Entry 4ZZJ (X-ray diffraction, 2.74 A resolution); this record covers chains A and B.

[Chain A]
Name: NAD-dependent protein deacetylase sirtuin-1
Organism: Homo sapiens
Notes: EC 3.5.1.-
Reference sequence: Q96EB6 (SIR1_HUMAN); residue numbers follow UniProt; this construct covers 183-503
Chain sequence (356 residues; each row starts with the number of its first residue; note: 127 numbers in that range are skipped by the numbering (no residue carries them; nothing is unmodelled there)):
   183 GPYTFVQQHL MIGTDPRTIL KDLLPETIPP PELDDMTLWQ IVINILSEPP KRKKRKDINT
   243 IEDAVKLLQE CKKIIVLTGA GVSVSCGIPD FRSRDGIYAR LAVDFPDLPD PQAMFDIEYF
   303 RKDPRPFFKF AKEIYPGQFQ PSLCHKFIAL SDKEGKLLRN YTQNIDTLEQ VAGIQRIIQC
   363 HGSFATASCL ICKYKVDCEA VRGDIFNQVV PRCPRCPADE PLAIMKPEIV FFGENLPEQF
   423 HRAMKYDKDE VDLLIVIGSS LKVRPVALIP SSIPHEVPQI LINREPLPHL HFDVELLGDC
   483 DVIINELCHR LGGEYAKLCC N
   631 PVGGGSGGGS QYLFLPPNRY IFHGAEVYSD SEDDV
Not modelled in the structure: 631-637, 661-665
Construct notes: expression tag (633-665)
UniProt features mapped onto this chain:
  - region: Ile256 to Leu259 (Required for interaction with the sumoylated form of CCAR2)
  - motif: Ile223 to Glu230 (Nuclear localization signal), Ala425 to Asp431 (Nuclear export signal)
  - active site: His363 (Proton acceptor)
  - binding site (NAD(+)): Gln345 to Asp348, Gly440 to Ser442, Asn465 to Glu467, Cys482
  - binding site (Zn(2+)): Cys371, Cys374, Cys395, Cys398
  - modified residue: Lys238 (N6-acetyllysine), Lys377 (N6-acetyllysine), Cys395 (S-nitrosocysteine), Cys398 (S-nitrosocysteine), Lys430 (N6-acetyllysine)
  - mutagenesis: Lys233 (K233R: Impairs in vitro methylation by SETD7; when associated with R-235, R-236 and R-238), Lys235 (K235R: Impairs in vitro methylation by SETD7; when associated with R-233, R-236 and R-238), Lys236 (K236R: Impairs in vitro methylation by SETD7; when associated with R-233, R-235 and R-238), Lys238 (K238R: Impairs in vitro methylation by SETD7; when associated with R-233, R-235a and R-236), Ile256 to Ile257 (Loss of interaction with the sumoylated form of CCAR2. No effect on its deacetylation activity), His363 (H363Y: Loss of function; abolishes both protein deacetylase, delactylase and decrotonylase activities. Reduces the interaction with CCAR2 and APEX1. Increases acetylation of APEX1), Phe474 (F474A: Abolishes phosphorylation at Ser-47, restores deacetylation activity and inhibits DNA damage-induced apoptosis)
From the paper describing this entry:
  - binding site for Ac-p53 (chain B): Phe297, His363, Val412, Phe414, Gly415, Glu416, Leu418, Lys444, Val445, Arg446
  - mutagenesis - I223R, R446F: unchanged catalytic activity
  - mutagenesis - E230K, R446E: decreased catalytic activity on STAC
  - mutagenesis - E230K/R446E: increased catalytic activity on STAC
  - mutagenesis - R446E: decreased binding to peptide substrate and NAD+
  - mutagenesis - T219A, I223A, I227A: decreased binding to activator
  - mutagenesis - N226A, E230A, E230Q: decreased catalytic activity
  - mutagenesis - Q222A, V224A: unchanged catalytic activity on STAC
  - mutagenesis - I223R: abolished catalytic activity on activators
  - mutagenesis - I223R: abolished binding to STAC 1
  - mutagenesis - E230K: unchanged catalytic activity on Ac-p53(W5)

[Chain B]
Name: Ac-p53
Chain sequence (7 residues; numbered 1 to 7; the number before each row is that of its first residue):
     1 RHKKLLF
Modified / non-standard residues: Lys4 (N(6)-acetyllysine; ALY); Leu6 (norleucine; NLE)

[Interface between chain A and chain B]
Contacting residue pairs - 24 pairs, chain A then chain B:
  Gln294(A) with Leu6(B)
  Phe297(A) with Lys4(B)
  His363(A) with Lys4(B)
  Ile411(A) with Lys4(B)
  Val412(A) with Lys4(B)
  Phe413(A) with Lys4(B)
  Phe414(A) with Lys4(B); Leu6(B)
  Gly415(A) with Lys3(B); Lys4(B), hydrogen bond (backbone-backbone)
  Glu416(A) with Lys3(B); Lys4(B), hydrogen bond (backbone-backbone)
  Asn417(A) with Lys3(B), hydrogen bond
  Leu418(A) with Lys4(B)
  His423(A) with Arg1(B)
  Lys444(A) with Leu6(B); Phe7(B), hydrogen bond (backbone-backbone)
  Val445(A) with Leu5(B)
  Arg446(A) with Lys3(B); Lys4(B); Leu5(B), hydrogen bond (backbone-backbone); Phe7(B)
  Pro447(A) with His2(B); Lys3(B)
Interface residues without a listed pair, chain A (18 interface residues in all): Ile347, Leu450
From the paper, about this interface:
  - interface residues, chain A: Phe297(A), His363(A), Val412(A), Phe414(A), Gly415(A), Glu416(A), Leu418(A), Lys444(A), Val445(A), Arg446(A)

[Summary]
18 residues of chain A and 7 residues of chain B are in contact; the contacts include 5 hydrogen bonds. Polar
pairs include Asn417(A)-Lys3(B), Gly415(A)-Lys4(B) and Glu416(A)-Lys4(B). The paper reports a binding site for
Ac-p53 (chain B) at Phe297(A), His363(A) and Val412(A) among others; T219A, I223A and I227A of chain A reduce
binding to activator; 13 substitutions were tested in all.
Chain A is NAD-dependent protein deacetylase sirtuin-1 (Homo sapiens) and chain B is Ac-p53; the structure,
SIRT1/Activator/Substrate Complex, was determined by X-ray diffraction together with 4ZZI from the same study.
